Entry 8X95 (electron microscopy, 3.52 A resolution); this record covers chains A and D of the 4 polymer chains in the assembly.

== Chain A ==
Protein: Capsid protein VP1
Organism: Enterovirus A71
UniProt: A0A075QAW4 (A0A075QAW4_HE71); residues 1-297 here correspond to UniProt positions 566-862 (UniProt number = residue number + 565)
Chain sequence (297 residues; row label = number of the first residue in the row):
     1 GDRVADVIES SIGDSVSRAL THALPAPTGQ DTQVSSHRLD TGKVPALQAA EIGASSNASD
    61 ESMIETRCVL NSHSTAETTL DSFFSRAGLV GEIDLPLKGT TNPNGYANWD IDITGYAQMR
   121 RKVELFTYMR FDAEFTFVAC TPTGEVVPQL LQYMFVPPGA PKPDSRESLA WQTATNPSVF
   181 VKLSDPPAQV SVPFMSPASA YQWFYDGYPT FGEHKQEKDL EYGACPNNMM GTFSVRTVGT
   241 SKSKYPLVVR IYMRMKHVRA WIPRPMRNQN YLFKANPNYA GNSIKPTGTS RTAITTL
Unresolved in the structure: 1-24
Small-molecule neighbours: sphingosine (SPH): Ile111, Asp112, Ile113, Phe135, Phe137, Phe155, Val179, Val190, Val192, Met195, Tyr201, Trp203, Asn228, Met230, Phe233, Met253

== Chain D ==
Protein: Capsid protein VP4
Organism: Enterovirus A71
UniProt: A0A075QAW4 (A0A075QAW4_HE71); residue numbers follow UniProt; this construct covers 1-69
Chain sequence (69 residues; each row starts with the number of its first residue):
     1 MGSQVSTQRS GSHENSNSAT EGSTINYTTI NYYKDSYAAT AGKQSLKQDP DKFANPVKDI
    61 FTEMAAPLK
Unresolved in the structure: 1-28, 59-69

== How chain A and chain D interact ==
Residue-residue contacts - 18 pairs, chain A then chain D:
  Pro25(A) - Leu46(D)
  Ala26(A) - Leu46(D)  hydrogen bond (backbone-backbone)
  Ala26(A) - Gln48(D)
  Pro27(A) - Leu46(D)  hydrophobic
  Ile52(A) - Val57(D)  hydrophobic
  Ala54(A) - Ala54(D)
  Ala54(A) - Asn55(D)
  Ala54(A) - Val57(D)  hydrophobic
  Ser55(A) - Ala54(D)  hydrogen bond (backbone-backbone)
  Thr75(A) - Gln48(D)
  Asp81(A) - Gln44(D)
  Asp132(A) - Tyr37(D)
  Val192(A) - Tyr37(D)
  Pro193(A) - Tyr37(D)
  Lys256(A) - Tyr37(D)
  Lys256(A) - Ala39(D)  hydrogen bond (side chain-backbone)
  His257(A) - Thr40(D)  hydrogen bond (side chain-backbone)
  Pro263(A) - Phe53(D)
Interface residues without a listed pair, chain A (19 interface residues in all): Gly53, Ala76, Thr79, Ser85, Ser191
Interface residues without a listed pair, chain D (15 interface residues in all): Ser36, Ala38, Ala41, Lys47, Pro56

== Overview ==
19 residues of chain A face 15 of chain D across their interface, with 4 hydrogen bonds. Polar contacts
include Lys256(A)-Ala39(D), His257(A)-Thr40(D) and Ala26(A)-Leu46(D). Ligands of chain A: sphingosine.
Chain A is Capsid protein VP1 and chain D is Capsid protein VP4, both from Enterovirus A71; the structure,
Cryo-EM structure of enterovirus A71 mature virion in complex with Fab h1A6.2, was determined by electron
microscopy, deposited together with 8X96, 8X97, 8X98, 8X99, 8X9A, 8X9B, 8YTB and 8YTJ.
